6DJV - chains B and N of the 7 polymer chains in the assembly; structure by electron microscopy, 3.90 A resolution.

# Chain B
Protein: Chaperone protein ClpB
From: Mycobacterium tuberculosis
Reference sequence: A0A045JSR5 (A0A045JSR5_MYCTX); numbering as in UniProt (aligned over 1-848)
Amino-acid sequence (848 residues; numbered 1 to 848; the number before each row is that of its first residue):
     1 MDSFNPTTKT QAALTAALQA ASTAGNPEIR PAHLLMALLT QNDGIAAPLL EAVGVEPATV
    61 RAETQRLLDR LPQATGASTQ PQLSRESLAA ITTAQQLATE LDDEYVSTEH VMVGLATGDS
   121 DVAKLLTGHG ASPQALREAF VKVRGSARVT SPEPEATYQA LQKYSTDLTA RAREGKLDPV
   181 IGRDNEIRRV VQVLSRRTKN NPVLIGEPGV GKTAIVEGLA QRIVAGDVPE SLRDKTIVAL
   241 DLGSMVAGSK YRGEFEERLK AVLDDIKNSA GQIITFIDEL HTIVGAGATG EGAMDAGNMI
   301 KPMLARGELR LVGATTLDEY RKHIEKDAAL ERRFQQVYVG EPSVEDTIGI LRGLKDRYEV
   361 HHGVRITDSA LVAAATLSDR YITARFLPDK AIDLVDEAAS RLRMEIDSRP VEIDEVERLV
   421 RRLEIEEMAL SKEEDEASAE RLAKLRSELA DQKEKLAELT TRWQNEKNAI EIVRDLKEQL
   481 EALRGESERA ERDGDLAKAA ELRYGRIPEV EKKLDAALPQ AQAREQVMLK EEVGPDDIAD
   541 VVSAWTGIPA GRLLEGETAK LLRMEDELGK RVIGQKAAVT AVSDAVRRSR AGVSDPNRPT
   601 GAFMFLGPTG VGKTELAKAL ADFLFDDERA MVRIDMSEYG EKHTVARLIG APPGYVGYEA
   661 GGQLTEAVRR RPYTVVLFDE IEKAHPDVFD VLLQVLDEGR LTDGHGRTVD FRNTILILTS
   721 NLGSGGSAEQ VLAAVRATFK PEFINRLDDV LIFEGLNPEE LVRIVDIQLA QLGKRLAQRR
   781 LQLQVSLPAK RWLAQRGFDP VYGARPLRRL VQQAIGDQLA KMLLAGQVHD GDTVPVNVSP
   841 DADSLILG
Unresolved in the structure: 1-158, 289-294, 432-441, 470-529, 846-848
Small-molecule neighbours:
  - ATP-gamma-S (AGS; phosphothiophosphoric acid-adenylate ester), molecule 1: Asp-178, Pro-179, Val-180, Ile-181, Pro-208, Gly-209, Val-210, Gly-211, Lys-212, Thr-213, Ala-214, Glu-279, Thr-316, Ile-350, Leu-354, Pro-388, Asp-389, Ile-392
  - ATP-gamma-S (AGS), molecule 2: Arg-571, Val-572, Ile-573, Thr-609, Gly-610, Val-611, Gly-612, Lys-613, Thr-614, Glu-615, Glu-680, Asn-721, Leu-756, Ile-764, Ala-804, Arg-805, Arg-808
  - ATP-gamma-S (AGS), molecule 3: Asp-697, Glu-742, Arg-746
From the paper describing this entry:
  - binding site for casein polyAlanine model (chain N): Tyr-251, Tyr-655, Val-656
  - self-association interface (contacts with another copy of this molecule); pairs are residue here / residue on that copy: Arg-418/Asp-184 (salt bridge), Glu-426/Arg-352 (salt bridge)
  - mutagenesis - P410A, V656A, Y658A: abolished catalytic activity

# Chain N
Protein: casein polyAlanine model
From: Bos taurus
Amino-acid sequence (26 residues; each row starts with the number of its first residue):
     1 AAAAAAAAAA AAAAAAAAAA AAAAAA

# How chain B and chain N interact
Contacting residue pairs (9; chain B residue first):
  Lys-250(B) / Ala-5(N)
  Lys-250(B) / Ala-6(N)
  Tyr-251(B) / Ala-3(N)  hydrophobic
  Tyr-251(B) / Ala-5(N)
  Arg-252(B) / Ala-4(N)
  Gly-654(B) / Ala-18(N)
  Tyr-655(B) / Ala-17(N)
  Tyr-655(B) / Ala-18(N)
  Val-656(B) / Ala-18(N)
Interface residues without a listed pair, chain N (7 interface residues in all): Ala-19

# Overview
6 residues of chain B and 7 residues of chain N are in contact. Ligands of chain B: 3 copies of ATP-gamma-S.
The paper reports a binding site for casein polyAlanine model (chain N) at Tyr-251(B), Tyr-655(B) and
Val-656(B); P410A, V656A and Y658A of chain B abolish catalytic activity.
Chain B is Chaperone protein ClpB (Mycobacterium tuberculosis) and chain N is casein polyAlanine model (Bos
taurus); the structure, Mtb ClpB in complex with ATPgammaS and casein, Conformer 2, was determined by electron
microscopy together with 6DJU and 6ED3 from the same study.
